4ZD6 - chains A and D of the 4 polymer chains in the assembly; structure by X-ray diffraction, 1.60 A resolution.

Chain A (and D):
Molecule: Halohydrin epoxidase B
From: Corynebacterium sp
Notes: chain D of this document is another copy of the same molecule, construct and numbering; everything in this record applies to it too
Reference sequence: Q46347 (Q46347_CORSP); residues 3-227 here correspond to UniProt positions 11-235 (UniProt number = residue number + 8)
Amino-acid sequence (227 residues; each row starts with the number of its first residue):
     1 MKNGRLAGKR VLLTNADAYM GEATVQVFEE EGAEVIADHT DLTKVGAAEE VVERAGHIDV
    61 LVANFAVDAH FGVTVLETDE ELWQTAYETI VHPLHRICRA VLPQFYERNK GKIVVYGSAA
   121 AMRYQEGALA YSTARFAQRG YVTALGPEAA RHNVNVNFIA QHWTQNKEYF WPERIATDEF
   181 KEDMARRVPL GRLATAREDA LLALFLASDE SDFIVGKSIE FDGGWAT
Disordered / not traced: 1-2 (chain D: 1-3)
Differences from the reference sequence: initiating methionine (1); expression tag (2)

Interface between chain A and chain D:
Residue-residue contacts - 77 pairs, chain A then chain D:
  V45(A) with E80(D)
  T74(A) with E148(D)
  V75(A) with H95(D); R99(D); L102(D), hydrophobic; Y106(D); Y141(D); L145(D), hydrophobic; E148(D), hydrogen bond (backbone-side chain)
  L76(A) with R99(D); P103(D); Y106(D), hydrophobic
  T78(A) with H95(D), hydrogen bond (backbone-side chain); R99(D), hydrogen bond (backbone-side chain)
  D79(A) with R99(D)
  E80(A) with V45(D); R96(D), salt bridge; R99(D)
  W83(A) with V91(D), hydrophobic; H92(D), hydrogen bond; H95(D); Y141(D), hydrophobic
  Q84(A) with H92(D), hydrogen bond; R96(D)
  Y87(A) with Y87(D), hydrophobic; V91(D); A137(D)
  V91(A) with W83(D), hydrophobic; Y87(D)
  H92(A) with W83(D), hydrogen bond; Q84(D)
  H95(A) with V75(D); T78(D), hydrogen bond (side chain-backbone); W83(D)
  R96(A) with E80(D), salt bridge; Q84(D)
  R99(A) with V75(D); L76(D); T78(D), hydrogen bond (side chain-backbone); D79(D); E80(D)
  L102(A) with V75(D), hydrophobic; L76(D), hydrophobic
  P103(A) with L76(D)
  Y106(A) with V75(D)
  Y124(A) with T143(D); A144(D); P147(D), hydrophobic
  L129(A) with A144(D), hydrophobic; L145(D)
  S132(A) with A144(D)
  T133(A) with A137(D); G140(D); Y141(D)
  F136(A) with F136(D); G140(D); T143(D)
  A137(A) with Y87(D); T133(D)
  R139(A) with R139(D)
  G140(A) with T133(D); F136(D)
  Y141(A) with V75(D); W83(D), hydrophobic; L129(D), hydrophobic; T133(D)
  T143(A) with Y124(D); F136(D)
  A144(A) with Y124(D); L129(D), hydrophobic; S132(D)
  L145(A) with V75(D), hydrophobic; L129(D)
  P147(A) with Y124(D), hydrophobic
  E148(A) with T74(D); V75(D), hydrogen bond (side chain-backbone)
  R151(A) with Y124(D), hydrogen bond
Also at the interface, not in a pair above, chain A (34 interface residues in all): R123
Also at the interface, not in a pair above, chain D (34 interface residues in all): R123, E126

Overview:
Chain A and chain D each contribute 34 residues to their interface, with 10 hydrogen bonds and 2 salt bridges.
Polar contacts include E80(A)-R96(D), V75(A)-E148(D) and T78(A)-H95(D).
Chain A and chain D are both Halohydrin epoxidase B (Corynebacterium sp); the structure, Halohydrin
hydrogen-halide-lyase, HheB, was determined by X-ray diffraction, deposited together with 4Z9F and 4ZU3.
